PDB entry 7EFN | X-ray diffraction, 3.20 A resolution | chains A and B

Chain A:
Protein: Sodium/potassium-transporting ATPase subunit alpha
From: Sus scrofa
UniProt: A0A5G2QYH2 (A0A5G2QYH2_PIG); residues 49-1033 here correspond to UniProt positions 57-1041 (UniProt number = residue number + 8)
Amino-acid sequence (985 residues; numbered 49 to 1033; the number before each row is that of its first residue):
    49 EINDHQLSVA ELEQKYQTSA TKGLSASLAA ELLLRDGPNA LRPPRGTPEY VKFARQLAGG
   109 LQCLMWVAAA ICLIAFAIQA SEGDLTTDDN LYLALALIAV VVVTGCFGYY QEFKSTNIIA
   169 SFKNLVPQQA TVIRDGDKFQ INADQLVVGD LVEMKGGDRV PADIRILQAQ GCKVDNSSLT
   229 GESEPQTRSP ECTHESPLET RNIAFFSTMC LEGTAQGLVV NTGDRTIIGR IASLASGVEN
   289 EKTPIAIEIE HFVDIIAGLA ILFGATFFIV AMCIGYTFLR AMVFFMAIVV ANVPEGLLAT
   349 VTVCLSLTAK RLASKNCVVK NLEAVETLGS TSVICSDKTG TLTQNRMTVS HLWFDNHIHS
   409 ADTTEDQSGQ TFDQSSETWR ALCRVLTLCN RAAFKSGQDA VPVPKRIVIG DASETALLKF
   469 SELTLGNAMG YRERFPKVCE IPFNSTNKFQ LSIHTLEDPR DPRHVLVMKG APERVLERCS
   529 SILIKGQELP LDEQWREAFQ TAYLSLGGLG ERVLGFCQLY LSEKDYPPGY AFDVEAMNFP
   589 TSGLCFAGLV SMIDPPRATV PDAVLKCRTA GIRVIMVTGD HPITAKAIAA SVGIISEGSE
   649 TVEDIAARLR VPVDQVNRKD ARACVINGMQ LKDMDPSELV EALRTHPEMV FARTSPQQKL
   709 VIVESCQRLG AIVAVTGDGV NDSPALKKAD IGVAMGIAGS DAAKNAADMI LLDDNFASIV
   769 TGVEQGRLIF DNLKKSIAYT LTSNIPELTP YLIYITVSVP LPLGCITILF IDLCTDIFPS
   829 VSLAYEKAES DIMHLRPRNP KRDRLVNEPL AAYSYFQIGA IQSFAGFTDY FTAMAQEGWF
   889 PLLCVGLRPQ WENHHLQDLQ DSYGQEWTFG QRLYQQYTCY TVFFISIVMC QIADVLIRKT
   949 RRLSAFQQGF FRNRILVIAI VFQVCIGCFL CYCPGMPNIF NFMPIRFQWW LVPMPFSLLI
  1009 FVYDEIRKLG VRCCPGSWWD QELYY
Sequence notes: engineered mutation N340 (Tyr348 in A0A5G2QYH2), S791 (Lys799 in A0A5G2QYH2), D820 (Glu828 in A0A5G2QYH2), V936 (Glu944 in A0A5G2QYH2); conflict S1005 (Gly1013 in A0A5G2QYH2)
Modified positions: D385 (aspartate beryllium trifluoride; BFD)
Disulfides: C527-C565
Bound ions: rubidium ion site 1: D185, S408, Q418, T419; rubidium ion site 2: A339, E795; Mg2+ near D726 (its only coordinating residue here); rubidium ion site 3: L734, K735, A737, D756
Residues lining bound ligands: J3C ((7R,8R,9S)-2,3-dimethyl-9-phenyl-7,8,9,10-tetrahydroimidazo[1,2-h][1,7]naphthyridine-7,8-diol): C120, A123, D137, N138, L141, V331, M334, A335, V338, A339, E795, L796, P798, Y799, L809, L811, G812, C813, I816
Reported in the primary citation:
  - conformationally variable residues (side-chain flip): D824
  - mutagenesis - K783S: decreased stability
  - mutagenesis - K783S: decreased catalytic activity
  - mutagenesis - Y340N/K791S/E820D: increased stability

Chain B:
Protein: Potassium-transporting ATPase subunit beta
From: Sus scrofa
UniProt: P18434 (ATP4B_PIG); residue numbers follow UniProt; this construct covers 30-290
Amino-acid sequence (261 residues; numbered 30 to 290; the number before each row is that of its first residue):
    30 LGRTLSRWVW ISLYYVAFYV VMSGIFALCI YVLMRTIDPY TPDYQDQLKS PGVTLRPDVY
    90 GEKGLDISYN VSDSTTWAGL AHTLHRFLAG YSPAAQEGSI NCTSEKYFFQ ESFLAPNHTK
   150 FSCKFTADML QNCSGRPDPT FGFAEGKPCF IIKMNRIVKF LPGNSTAPRV DCAFLDQPRD
   210 GPPLQVEYFP ANGTYSLHYF PYYGKKAQPH YSNPLVAAKL LNVPRNRDVV IVCKILAEHV
   270 SFDNPHDPYE GKVEFKLKIQ K
Disulfides: C131-C152, C162-C178, C201-C262
Glycans and other covalent adducts: N-acetylglucosamine (NAG) linked to N99, N130, N161

Interface between chain A and chain B:
Contacting residue pairs (78):
  A860(A) - Y44(B)
  F864(A) - Y44(B)  hydrophobic
  F864(A) - F47(B)
  F864(A) - Y48(B)  hydrogen bond (backbone-side chain)
  Q865(A) - Y43(B)
  Q865(A) - Y44(B)
  Q865(A) - F47(B)
  A868(A) - Y48(B)  hydrophobic
  I869(A) - F47(B)  hydrophobic
  I869(A) - M51(B)  hydrophobic
  F872(A) - M51(B)  hydrophobic
  F872(A) - S52(B)
  F872(A) - F55(B)  hydrophobic
  F875(A) - F55(B)  hydrophobic
  T876(A) - F55(B)
  F879(A) - F55(B)  hydrophobic
  F879(A) - L62(B)
  T880(A) - L62(B)
  A883(A) - M63(B)  hydrophobic
  A883(A) - I66(B)
  Q884(A) - D72(B)
  Q884(A) - Y73(B)  hydrogen bond (backbone-backbone)
  E885(A) - Y73(B)
  E885(A) - D75(B)
  F888(A) - M63(B)  hydrophobic
  F888(A) - I66(B)  hydrophobic
  P889(A) - M63(B)
  H903(A) - Y89(B)  hydrogen bond (backbone-side chain)
  Q905(A) - T83(B)
  Q905(A) - N184(B)  hydrogen bond (backbone-side chain)
  Q905(A) - Y278(B)
  D906(A) - T83(B)
  D906(A) - R85(B)  salt bridge
  Q908(A) - R185(B)  hydrogen bond
  Y911(A) - I66(B)
  Y911(A) - D67(B)
  Y911(A) - T70(B)
  Y911(A) - P71(B)  hydrophobic
  Y911(A) - D72(B)
  Y911(A) - Y231(B)  hydrogen bond (backbone-side chain)
  Y911(A) - G233(B)
  Y911(A) - K234(B)  hydrogen bond (backbone-backbone)
  G912(A) - R185(B)  hydrogen bond (backbone-side chain)
  G912(A) - Y231(B)  hydrogen bond (backbone-side chain)
  Q913(A) - P71(B)
  Q913(A) - Q74(B)
  Q913(A) - L77(B)
  Q913(A) - R185(B)
  Q913(A) - I186(B)
  Q913(A) - V187(B)  hydrogen bond (side chain-backbone)
  E914(A) - L77(B)
  E914(A) - N184(B)  hydrogen bond (backbone-side chain)
  E914(A) - R185(B)  hydrogen bond (backbone-backbone)
  E914(A) - N242(B)
  W915(A) - Q76(B)
  W915(A) - L77(B)
  T916(A) - G81(B)
  T916(A) - N184(B)
  T916(A) - D276(B)  hydrogen bond
  Q919(A) - Q76(B)
  Q919(A) - L77(B)
  Q919(A) - S79(B)
  Q919(A) - D276(B)  hydrogen bond
  Q919(A) - E279(B)
  Y922(A) - Q76(B)
  Y922(A) - H275(B)
  Q923(A) - Q76(B)
  N986(A) - H275(B)  hydrogen bond
  R994(A) - Y73(B)
  R994(A) - D75(B)  salt bridge
  Q996(A) - Y73(B)  hydrogen bond
  F1004(A) - M51(B)  hydrophobic
  L1007(A) - M51(B)  hydrophobic
  Y1011(A) - Y43(B)  hydrogen bond
  W1026(A) - W39(B)  hydrophobic
  Q1029(A) - R32(B)
  E1030(A) - I40(B)
  L1031(A) - Y43(B)
Other interface residues (no listed pair), chain A (41 interface residues in all): E856, Y861, G918
Other interface residues (no listed pair), chain B (46 interface residues in all): L30, R36, I54, C58, P68, K182, M183

Overview:
41 residues of chain A face 46 of chain B across their interface, with 17 hydrogen bonds and 2 salt bridges.
Among the polar pairs are D906(A)-R85(B), R994(A)-D75(B) and F864(A)-Y48(B). Chain A binds compound J3C. The
paper reports that K783S of chain A reduces stability; conformational variability at D824(A).
Chain A is Sodium/potassium-transporting ATPase subunit alpha and chain B is Potassium-transporting ATPase
subunit beta, both from Sus scrofa; the structure, Crystal structure of the gastric proton pump
K791S/E820D/Y340N/E936V in (BYK)E2BeF state, was determined by X-ray diffraction together with 7EFL, 7EFM and
7ET1 from the same study.
